Entry 5CU5 (X-ray diffraction, 3.02 A resolution); this record covers chain A.

# Chain A
Molecule: Endoplasmic reticulum aminopeptidase 2
From: Homo sapiens
Notes: EC 3.4.11.-
UniProtKB: Q6P179 (ERAP2_HUMAN); residue numbers follow UniProt; this construct covers 1-960
Sequence (967 residues; numbered 1 to 967; the number before each row is that of its first residue):
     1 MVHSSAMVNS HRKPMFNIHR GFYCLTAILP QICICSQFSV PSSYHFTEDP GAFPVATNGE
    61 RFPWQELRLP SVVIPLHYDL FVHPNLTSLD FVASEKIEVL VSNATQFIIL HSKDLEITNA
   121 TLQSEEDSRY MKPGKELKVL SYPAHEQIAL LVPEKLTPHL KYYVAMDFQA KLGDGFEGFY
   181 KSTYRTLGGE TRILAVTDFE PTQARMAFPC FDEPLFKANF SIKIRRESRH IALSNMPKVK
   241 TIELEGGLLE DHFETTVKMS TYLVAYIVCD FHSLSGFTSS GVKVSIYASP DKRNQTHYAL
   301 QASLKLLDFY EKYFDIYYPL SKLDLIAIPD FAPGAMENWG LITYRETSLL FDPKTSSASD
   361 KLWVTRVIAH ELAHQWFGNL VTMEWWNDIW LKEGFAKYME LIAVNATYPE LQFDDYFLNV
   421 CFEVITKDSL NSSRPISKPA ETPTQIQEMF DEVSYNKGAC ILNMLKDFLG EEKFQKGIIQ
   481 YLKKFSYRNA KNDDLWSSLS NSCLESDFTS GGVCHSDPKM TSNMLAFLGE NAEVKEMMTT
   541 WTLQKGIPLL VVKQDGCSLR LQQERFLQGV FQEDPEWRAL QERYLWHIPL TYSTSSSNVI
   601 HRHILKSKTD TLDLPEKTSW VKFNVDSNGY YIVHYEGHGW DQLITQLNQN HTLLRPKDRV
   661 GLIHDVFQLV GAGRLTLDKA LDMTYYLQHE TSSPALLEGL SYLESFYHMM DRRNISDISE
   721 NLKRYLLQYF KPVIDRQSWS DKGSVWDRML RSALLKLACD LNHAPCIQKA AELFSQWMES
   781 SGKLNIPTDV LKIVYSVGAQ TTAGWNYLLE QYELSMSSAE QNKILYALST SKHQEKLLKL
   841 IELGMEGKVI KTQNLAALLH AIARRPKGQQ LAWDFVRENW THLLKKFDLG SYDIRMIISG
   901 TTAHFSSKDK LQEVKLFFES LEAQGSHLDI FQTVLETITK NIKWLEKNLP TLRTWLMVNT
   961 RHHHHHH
Not modelled in the structure: 1-53, 127-129, 503-527, 572-580, 962-967
Disulfides: C421-C460, C759-C766
Covalently attached groups: N-acetylglucosamine (NAG) linked to N85, N103, N119, N219, N294, N405, N431, N650, N714
Construct notes: conflict V2 (Phe in Q6P179); expression tag (961-967)
From the paper describing this entry:
  - conformationally variable residues (loop rearrangement, side-chain flip): T444 to S454, Y455
  - catalytic residues: Y455 (citing earlier work)

# Summary
N-acetylglucosamine is covalently linked to N85, N103, N119, N219, N294 and N405 and 3 more. From the paper:
the catalytic residue Y455; conformational variability at T444 and Y455.
Chain A is Endoplasmic reticulum aminopeptidase 2 (Homo sapiens); the structure, Crystal structure of ERAP2
without catalytic Zn(II) atom, was determined by X-ray diffraction (same publication as 5AB2).
